PDB entry 4QWJ | X-ray diffraction, 2.90 A resolution | chains I and Y of the 28 polymer chains in the assembly

Chain I:
Protein: Proteasome subunit beta type-3
Source organism: Saccharomyces cerevisiae
UniProt: P25451 (PSB3_YEAST); residues 0-204 here correspond to UniProt positions 1-205 (UniProt number = residue number + 1)
Sequence (205 residues; each row starts with the number of its first residue; numbering starts at 0):
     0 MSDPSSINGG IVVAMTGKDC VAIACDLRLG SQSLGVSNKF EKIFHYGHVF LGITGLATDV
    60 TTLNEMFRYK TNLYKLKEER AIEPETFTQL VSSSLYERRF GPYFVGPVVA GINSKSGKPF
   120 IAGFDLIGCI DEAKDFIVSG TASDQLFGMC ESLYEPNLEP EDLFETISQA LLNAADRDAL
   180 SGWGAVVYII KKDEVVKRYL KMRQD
Disordered / not traced: 0
Ion coordination: Mg2+ site 1: Ala-174, Asp-177, Ser-180; Mg2+ site 2: Asp-204 (shared with Ala-165(Y), Asp-168(Y) of chain Y)
Small-molecule neighbours: CARFILZOMIB, bound form (3BV; N-{(2S)-2-[(morpholin-4-ylacetyl)amino]-4-phenylbutanoyl}-L-leucyl-N-[(2R,3S,4S)-1,3-dihydroxy-2,6-dimethylheptan-4-yl]-L-phenylalaninamide): Ser-4, Arg-98, Asp-124, Leu-125, Ile-126, Cys-128, Asp-130
Curated features (UniProtKB/Swiss-Prot):
  - modified residue: Ser-30 (Phosphoserine)
  - cross-link: Lys-69 (Glycyl lysine isopeptide (Lys-Gly) (interchain with G-Cter in ubiquitin))

Chain Y:
Protein: Proteasome subunit beta type-5
Source organism: Saccharomyces cerevisiae
UniProt: P30656 (PSB5_YEAST); residues 1-212 here correspond to UniProt positions 76-287 (UniProt number = residue number + 75)
Sequence (212 residues; row label = number of the first residue in the row):
     1 TTTLAFRFQG GIIVAVDSRA TAGNWVASQT VKKVIEINPF LLGTMAGGTA DCQFWETWLG
    61 SQCRLHELRE KERISVAAAS KILSNLVYQY KGAGLSMGTM ICGYTRKEGP TIYYVDSDGT
   121 RLKGDIFCVG SGQTFAYGVL DSNYKWDLSV EDALYLGKRS ILAAAHRDAY SGGSVNLYHV
   181 TEDGWIYHGN HDVGELFWKV KEEEGSFNNV IG
Covalently attached groups: CARFILZOMIB, bound form (3BV) linked to Thr-1
Sequence notes: engineered mutation Thr-49 (Ala124 in P30656)
Ion coordination: Mg2+: Ala-165, Asp-168 (shared with Asp-204(I) of chain I)
Small-molecule neighbours: CARFILZOMIB, bound form (3BV; N-{(2S)-2-[(morpholin-4-ylacetyl)amino]-4-phenylbutanoyl}-L-leucyl-N-[(2R,3S,4S)-1,3-dihydroxy-2,6-dimethylheptan-4-yl]-L-phenylalaninamide): Asp-17, Arg-19, Ala-20, Thr-21, Ala-22, Ala-27, Val-31, Lys-33, Met-45, Ala-46, Gly-47, Gly-48, Thr-49, Ser-131, Tyr-170

Chain I / chain Y interface:
Residue-residue contacts - 44 pairs, chain I then chain Y:
  Leu-26(I) with Ile-211(Y), hydrophobic
  Arg-27(I) with Ala-169(Y)
  Ser-32(I) with Arg-167(Y); Asp-168(Y); Ala-169(Y), hydrogen bond (backbone-backbone); Tyr-170(Y)
  Leu-33(I) with Phe-135(Y), hydrophobic
  Gly-34(I) with Arg-167(Y), hydrogen bond (backbone-side chain)
  Val-35(I) with Arg-167(Y)
  Asn-37(I) with Asn-209(Y), hydrogen bond (side chain-backbone); Val-210(Y)
  Lys-38(I) with Asn-209(Y), hydrogen bond (side chain-backbone); Ile-211(Y)
  Gln-144(I) with Trp-25(Y)
  Asp-175(I) with Val-26(Y)
  Arg-176(I) with Trp-25(Y); Val-26(Y), hydrogen bond (side chain-backbone); Ala-27(Y), hydrogen bond (side chain-backbone); Ser-28(Y)
  Asp-177(I) with Asn-24(Y); Val-26(Y)
  Ala-178(I) with Asn-24(Y), hydrogen bond (backbone-backbone); Val-26(Y); Ala-169(Y); Tyr-170(Y), hydrophobic
  Leu-179(I) with Asn-24(Y)
  Trp-182(I) with His-166(Y), hydrogen bond (side chain-backbone); Arg-167(Y)
  Lys-200(I) with Trp-198(Y)
  Met-201(I) with Trp-198(Y)
  Arg-202(I) with Gln-29(Y); Gly-173(Y), hydrogen bond (side chain-backbone); Asp-192(Y), salt bridge; Gly-194(Y)
  Gln-203(I) with His-166(Y), hydrogen bond (backbone-side chain); Phe-197(Y); Trp-198(Y); Val-210(Y)
  Asp-204(I) with Arg-19(Y), salt bridge; Ala-165(Y); Ser-171(Y); Gly-172(Y); Gly-173(Y), hydrogen bond (side chain-backbone); Val-193(Y)
Also at the interface, not in a pair above, chain I (21 interface residues in all): Tyr-198

Overview:
The interface between chain I and chain Y involves 21 residues on one side and 25 on the other, with 11
hydrogen bonds and 2 salt bridges. Among the polar pairs are Arg-202(I)/Asp-192(Y), Asp-204(I)/Arg-19(Y) and
Gly-34(I)/Arg-167(Y). Chain I binds CARFILZOMIB, bound form.
Chain I is Proteasome subunit beta type-3 and chain Y is Proteasome subunit beta type-5, both from
Saccharomyces cerevisiae; the structure, yCP beta5-A49T-mutant in complex with carfilzomib, was determined by
X-ray diffraction together with 4QUX, 4QUY, 4QV0, 4QV1, 4QV3, 4QV4 and 42 further entries from the same study.
